6DVZ - chains A and D of the 4 polymer chains in the assembly; structure by electron microscopy, 4.24 A resolution (low resolution: residue-level contacts below are approximate; hydrogen-bond / salt-bridge calls are withheld).

[Chain A (and D)]
Name: Transient receptor potential cation channel subfamily V member 3
Organism: Mus musculus
Notes: chain D of this document is another copy of the same molecule, construct and numbering; everything in this record applies to it too
Reference sequence: Q8K424 (TRPV3_MOUSE); the author numbering skips numbers that UniProt does not, so the offset changes along the chain: 3-744 = UniProt 3-744; 748-794 = UniProt 745-791
Chain sequence (791 residues; row label = number of the first residue in the row; note: 3 numbers in that range are skipped by the numbering (no residue carries them; nothing is unmodelled there)):
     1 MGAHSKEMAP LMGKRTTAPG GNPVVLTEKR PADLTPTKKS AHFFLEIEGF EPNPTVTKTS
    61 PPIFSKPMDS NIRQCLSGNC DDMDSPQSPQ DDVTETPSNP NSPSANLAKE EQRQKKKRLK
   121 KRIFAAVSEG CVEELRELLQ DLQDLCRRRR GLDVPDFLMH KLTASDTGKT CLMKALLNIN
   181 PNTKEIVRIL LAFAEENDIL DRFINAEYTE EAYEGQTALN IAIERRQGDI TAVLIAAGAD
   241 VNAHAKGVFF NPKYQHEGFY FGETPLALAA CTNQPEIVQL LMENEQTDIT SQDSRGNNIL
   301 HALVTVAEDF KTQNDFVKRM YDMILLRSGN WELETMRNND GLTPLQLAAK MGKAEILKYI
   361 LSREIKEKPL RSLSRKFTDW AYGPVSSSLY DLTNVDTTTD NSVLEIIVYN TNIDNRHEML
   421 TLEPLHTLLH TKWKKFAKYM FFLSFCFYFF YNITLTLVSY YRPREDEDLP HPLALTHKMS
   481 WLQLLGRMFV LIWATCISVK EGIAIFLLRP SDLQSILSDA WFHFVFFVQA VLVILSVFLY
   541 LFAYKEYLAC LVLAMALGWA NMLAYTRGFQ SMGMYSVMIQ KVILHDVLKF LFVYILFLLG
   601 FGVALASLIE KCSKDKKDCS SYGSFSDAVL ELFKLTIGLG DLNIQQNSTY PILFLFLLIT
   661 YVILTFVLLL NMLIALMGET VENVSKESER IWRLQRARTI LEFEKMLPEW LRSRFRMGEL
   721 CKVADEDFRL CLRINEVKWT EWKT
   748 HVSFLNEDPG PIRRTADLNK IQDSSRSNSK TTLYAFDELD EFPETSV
Disordered / not traced: 1-114, 761-794
Sequence notes: initiating methionine (1); expression tag (2); engineered mutation Ala564 (Tyr in Q8K424)
Curated features (UniProtKB/Swiss-Prot):
  - binding site (Na(+)): Gly638
Small-molecule neighbours:
  - 2-aminoethyl diphenylborinate (FZ4), molecule 1: His417, Leu420, Thr421, His426, Leu429, His430, Trp433, Arg693, Leu694
  - 2-aminoethyl diphenylborinate (FZ4), molecule 2: Leu443, Ser444, Trp493, Cys496, Lys500, Glu501, Phe526, Tyr565
  - 2-aminoethyl diphenylborinate (FZ4), molecule 3: Val458, Arg462, Arg464, Ala474, Gln483, Gly486, Arg487, Val490, Val537, Tyr540, Leu551
Reported in the primary citation:
  - binding site for 2-aminoethyl diphenylborinate: His417, Thr421, His426, His430, Ser444, Val458, Gln483, Arg487, Trp493, Glu501, Phe526, Tyr540, Tyr565, Arg693
  - mutagenesis - H426A: abolished signaling in response to 2-aminoethyl diphenylborinate
  - mutagenesis - H426A: unchanged signaling in response to camphor
  - mutagenesis - Y564A (20 fold): increased binding to 2-aminoethyl diphenylborinate
  - mutagenesis - Q483A, R487A, Y540A: decreased signaling in response to 2-aminoethyl diphenylborinate
  - conformationally variable residues (loop rearrangement): Gly638, Leu639, Thr665
  - mutagenesis - Q483A, R487A, Y540A: decreased binding to 2-aminoethyl diphenylborinate
  - contacts within the chain: Asp586-Thr680

[Chain A / chain D interface]
Residue-residue contacts - 70 pairs, chain A then chain D:
  Lys368(A) - Glu129(D)
  Trp380(A) - Leu177(D)
  Trp380(A) - Tyr213(D)
  Ala381(A) - Arg225(D)
  Tyr382(A) - Asn220(D)
  Tyr382(A) - Glu224(D)
  Tyr382(A) - Phe249(D)
  Tyr382(A) - Phe259(D)
  Tyr382(A) - Phe261(D)
  Tyr382(A) - Leu268(D)
  Gly383(A) - Glu224(D)
  Pro384(A) - Phe259(D)
  Val385(A) - Phe249(D)
  Ser459(A) - Val603(D)
  Tyr460(A) - Val603(D)
  Tyr460(A) - Phe625(D)
  Glu465(A) - Glu610(D)
  Lys545(A) - Tyr650(D)
  Val552(A) - Ala604(D)
  Val552(A) - Ser607(D)
  Leu553(A) - Leu657(D)
  Met555(A) - Gly600(D)
  Met555(A) - Val603(D)
  Ala556(A) - Phe601(D)
  Trp559(A) - Leu596(D)
  Met562(A) - Leu596(D)
  Leu563(A) - Val593(D)
  Ser571(A) - Lys589(D)
  Met572(A) - Lys589(D)
  Met574(A) - Lys589(D)
  Tyr575(A) - Phe590(D)
  Tyr575(A) - Val593(D)
  Tyr575(A) - Leu669(D)
  Tyr575(A) - Met672(D)
  Met578(A) - Met672(D)
  Met578(A) - Leu676(D)
  Ile579(A) - Leu669(D)
  Val582(A) - Leu668(D)
  Ile583(A) - Leu668(D)
  Val587(A) - Leu668(D)
  Leu630(A) - Leu655(D)
  Phe633(A) - Ile663(D)
  Lys634(A) - Asn643(D)
  Ile637(A) - Val662(D)
  Ile637(A) - Phe666(D)
  Leu639(A) - Gly638(D)
  Leu673(A) - Val667(D)
  Ile674(A) - Asn671(D)
  Met677(A) - Leu668(D)
  Met677(A) - Met672(D)
  Val681(A) - Ala675(D)
  Ser685(A) - Leu676(D)
  Glu736(A) - Gln255(D)
  Glu736(A) - His256(D)
  Glu736(A) - Glu257(D)
  Glu736(A) - Gly258(D)
  Lys738(A) - Gln255(D)
  Trp739(A) - Glu308(D)
  Glu741(A) - Glu308(D)
  Trp742(A) - Arg226(D)
  Ser750(A) - Lys174(D)
  Phe751(A) - Lys169(D)
  Phe751(A) - Lys174(D)
  Phe751(A) - Leu177(D)
  Leu752(A) - Lys169(D)
  Leu752(A) - Tyr213(D)
  Asn753(A) - Tyr213(D)
  Glu754(A) - Glu210(D)
  Ile759(A) - Glu257(D)
  Arg760(A) - Glu257(D)
Also at the interface, not in a pair above, chain A (60 interface residues in all): Thr456, Arg462, Leu548, Ala549, Ala560, Leu670, Gly678, Glu682, Thr744, Val749, Asp755
Also at the interface, not in a pair above, chain D (61 interface residues in all): Tyr208, Gln216, Ile221, Val306, Phe592, Phe597, Leu599, Ala606, Leu608, Lys611, Gly623, Gly640, Leu642, Thr649, Leu653, Glu679

[Summary]
60 residues of chain A and 61 residues of chain D are in contact. From the paper: a binding site for
2-aminoethyl diphenylborinate at His417(A), Thr421(A) and His426(A) among others; Q483A, R487A and Y540A of
chain A reduce signaling in response to 2-aminoethyl diphenylborinate; 5 substitutions were tested in all.
Chain A and chain D are both Transient receptor potential cation channel subfamily V member 3 (Mus musculus);
the structure, Cryo-EM structure of mouse TRPV3-Y564A in complex with 2-Aminoethoxydiphenyl borate (2-APB),
was determined by electron microscopy (same publication as 6DVW and 6DVY).
